Entry 8GF9 (electron microscopy, 2.58 A resolution); this record covers chains C and D of the 4 polymer chains in the assembly.

== Chain C (and D) ==
Name: Transient receptor potential cation channel subfamily V member 1
From: Homo sapiens
Notes: chain D of this document is another copy of the same molecule, construct and numbering; everything in this record applies to it too
UniProt: Q8NER1 (TRPV1_HUMAN); residues 2-839 here = UniProt positions 2-839
Chain sequence (1102 residues; numbered -1 to 1100; the number before each row is that of its first residue; numbers below 1 keep their minus sign (Met-1 is residue -1)):
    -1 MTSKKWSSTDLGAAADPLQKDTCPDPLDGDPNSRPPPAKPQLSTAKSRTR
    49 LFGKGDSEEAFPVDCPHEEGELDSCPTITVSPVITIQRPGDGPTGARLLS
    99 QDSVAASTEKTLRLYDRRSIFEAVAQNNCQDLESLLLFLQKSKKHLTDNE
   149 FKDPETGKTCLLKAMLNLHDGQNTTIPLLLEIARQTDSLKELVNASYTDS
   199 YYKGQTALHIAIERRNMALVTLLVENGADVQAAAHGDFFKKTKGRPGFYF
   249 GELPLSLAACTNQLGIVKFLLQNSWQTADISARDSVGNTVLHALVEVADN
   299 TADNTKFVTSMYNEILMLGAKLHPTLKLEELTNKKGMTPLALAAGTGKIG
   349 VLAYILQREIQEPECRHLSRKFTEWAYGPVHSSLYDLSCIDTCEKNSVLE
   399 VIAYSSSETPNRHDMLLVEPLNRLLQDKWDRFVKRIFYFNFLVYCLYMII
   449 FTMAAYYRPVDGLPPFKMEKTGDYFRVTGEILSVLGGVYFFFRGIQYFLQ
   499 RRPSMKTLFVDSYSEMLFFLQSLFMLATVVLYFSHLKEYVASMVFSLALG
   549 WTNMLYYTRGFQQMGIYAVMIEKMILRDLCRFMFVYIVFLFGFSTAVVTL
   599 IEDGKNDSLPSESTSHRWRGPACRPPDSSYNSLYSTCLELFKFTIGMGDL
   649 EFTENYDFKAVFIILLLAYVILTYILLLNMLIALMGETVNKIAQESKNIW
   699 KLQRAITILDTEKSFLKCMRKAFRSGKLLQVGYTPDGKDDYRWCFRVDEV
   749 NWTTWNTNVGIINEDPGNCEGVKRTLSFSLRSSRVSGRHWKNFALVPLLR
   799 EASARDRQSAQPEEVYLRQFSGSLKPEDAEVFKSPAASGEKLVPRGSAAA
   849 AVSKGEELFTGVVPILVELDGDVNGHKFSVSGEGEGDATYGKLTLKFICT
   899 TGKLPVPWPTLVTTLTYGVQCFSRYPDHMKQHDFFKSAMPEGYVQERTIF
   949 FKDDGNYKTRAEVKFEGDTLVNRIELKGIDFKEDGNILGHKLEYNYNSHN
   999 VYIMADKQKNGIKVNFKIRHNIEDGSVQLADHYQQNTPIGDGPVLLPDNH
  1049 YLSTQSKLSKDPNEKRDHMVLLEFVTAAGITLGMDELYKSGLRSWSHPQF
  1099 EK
Disordered / not traced: -1 to 198, 602-626, 713-720, 755-1100
Disulfides: Cys387-Cys391
Differences from the reference sequence: initiating methionine (-1); expression tag (0-1, 840-1100)
Metal / ion sites: Na+: Gly644 (shared with 1 residue of chain A; 1 residue of chain B; Gly644(D) of chain D)
Small-molecule neighbours:
  - 8IJ ((2R)-3-{[(R)-hydroxy{[(1S,2R,3R,4S,5S,6R)-2,3,4,5,6-pentahydroxycyclohexyl]oxy}phosphoryl]oxy}propane-1,2-diyl dioctadecanoate), molecule 1: Arg410, His411, Val508, Asp509, Ser510, Tyr511, Ser512, Met514, Leu515, Leu518, Phe522, Phe543, Ala546, Leu547, Thr550, Asn551, Leu553, Tyr554, Arg557, Glu570, Lys571, Ile573, Leu574, Ile697, Leu700, Gln701, Ile704
  - 8IJ, molecule 2: Phe591, Ile662, Ala666, Leu670
What the authors report for this chain:
  - binding site for 8IJ: His411, Asp509, Ser512, Arg557, Glu570, Gln701
  - mutagenesis - E693A (0.207 +/- 0.029 uM): unchanged signaling in response to capsaicin

== How chain C and chain D interact ==
Pairs across the interface - 101 pairs, chain C then chain D:
  Trp373(C) - Phe236(D)  hydrophobic
  Trp373(C) - Pro244(D)
  Tyr375(C) - Glu211(D)
  Tyr375(C) - Phe236(D)  hydrophobic
  Tyr375(C) - Phe237(D)
  Tyr375(C) - Phe246(D)  hydrophobic
  Tyr375(C) - Phe248(D)
  Tyr375(C) - Leu255(D)
  Gly376(C) - Glu211(D)  hydrogen bond (backbone-side chain)
  Pro377(C) - Phe246(D)  hydrophobic
  Val378(C) - Phe246(D)  hydrophobic
  Thr450(C) - Thr593(D)
  Ala453(C) - Thr597(D)
  Tyr454(C) - Val596(D)  hydrophobic
  Tyr454(C) - Ser630(D)
  Tyr454(C) - Leu631(D)
  Arg456(C) - Thr597(D)  hydrogen bond (side chain-backbone)
  Arg456(C) - Leu598(D)  hydrogen bond (side chain-backbone)
  Arg456(C) - Ile599(D)
  Arg456(C) - Glu600(D)  salt bridge
  Val458(C) - Glu600(D)
  Lys535(C) - Phe656(D)
  Glu536(C) - Phe656(D)
  Val538(C) - Leu598(D)  hydrophobic
  Ala539(C) - Val659(D)  hydrophobic
  Met541(C) - Thr597(D)
  Val542(C) - Ala594(D)
  Val542(C) - Thr597(D)
  Val542(C) - Leu598(D)
  Val542(C) - Val659(D)  hydrophobic
  Val542(C) - Leu663(D)  hydrophobic
  Phe543(C) - Val659(D)  hydrophobic
  Leu545(C) - Thr593(D)
  Leu545(C) - Ala594(D)
  Leu545(C) - Thr597(D)
  Ala546(C) - Phe591(D)  hydrophobic
  Ala546(C) - Leu663(D)  hydrophobic
  Trp549(C) - Val586(D)
  Trp549(C) - Phe589(D)  hydrophobic
  Trp549(C) - Gly590(D)
  Trp549(C) - Thr593(D)
  Thr550(C) - Phe587(D)
  Thr550(C) - Phe591(D)
  Gln561(C) - Arg579(D)
  Met562(C) - Arg579(D)
  Met562(C) - Phe582(D)  hydrophobic
  Tyr565(C) - Arg579(D)
  Tyr565(C) - Phe580(D)
  Tyr565(C) - Val583(D)  hydrophobic
  Tyr565(C) - Leu675(D)
  Tyr565(C) - Met678(D)  hydrophobic
  Met568(C) - Arg579(D)
  Met568(C) - Met678(D)  hydrophobic
  Met568(C) - Leu682(D)  hydrophobic
  Ile569(C) - Val583(D)  hydrophobic
  Ile569(C) - Met678(D)
  Met572(C) - Leu674(D)  hydrophobic
  Ile573(C) - Leu674(D)  hydrophobic
  Leu577(C) - Ile669(D)  hydrophobic
  Leu577(C) - Ile673(D)  hydrophobic
  Phe580(C) - Ile673(D)  hydrophobic
  Met581(C) - Ile669(D)  hydrophobic
  Tyr632(C) - Lys657(D)
  Tyr632(C) - Ile661(D)
  Leu636(C) - Leu648(D)  hydrophobic
  Leu636(C) - Glu649(D)
  Phe639(C) - Leu648(D)  hydrophobic
  Phe639(C) - Leu665(D)  hydrophobic
  Phe639(C) - Val668(D)  hydrophobic
  Thr642(C) - Tyr672(D)  hydrogen bond (backbone-side chain)
  Ile643(C) - Phe641(D)  hydrophobic
  Ile643(C) - Gly644(D)
  Ile643(C) - Gly646(D)
  Ile643(C) - Val668(D)  hydrophobic
  Ile643(C) - Tyr672(D)  hydrophobic
  Gly644(C) - Gly644(D)
  Met645(C) - Gly644(D)
  Met645(C) - Met645(D)  hydrophobic
  Met645(C) - Gly646(D)
  Leu679(C) - Ile673(D)  hydrophobic
  Ile680(C) - Asn677(D)
  Ile680(C) - Ile680(D)  hydrophobic
  Met683(C) - Ile673(D)
  Met683(C) - Leu674(D)
  Met683(C) - Asn677(D)
  Met683(C) - Met678(D)  hydrogen bond (side chain-backbone)
  Met683(C) - Ala681(D)
  Gly684(C) - Ala681(D)
  Val687(C) - Ala681(D)  hydrophobic
  Val687(C) - Glu685(D)
  Asn688(C) - Glu685(D)
  Asp746(C) - Pro244(D)
  Trp750(C) - Phe246(D)  hydrophobic
  Trp750(C) - Val295(D)  hydrophobic
  Trp750(C) - Asp297(D)  hydrogen bond
  Trp750(C) - Asp301(D)
  Trp750(C) - Asn302(D)
  Thr751(C) - Asp301(D)
  Trp753(C) - Arg213(D)
  Trp753(C) - Thr259(D)
  Trp753(C) - Asn260(D)
Other interface residues (no listed pair), chain C (53 interface residues in all): Ala374, Met552, Leu553, Thr556, Lys640
Other interface residues (no listed pair), chain D (61 interface residues in all): Gly245, Cys258, Asn629, Asp647, Leu670

== Overview ==
The interface between chain C and chain D involves 53 residues on one side and 61 on the other; the contacts
include 6 hydrogen bonds and 1 salt bridge. Polar pairs include Arg456(C)-Glu600(D), Gly376(C)-Glu211(D) and
Arg456(C)-Thr597(D). The paper reports a binding site for 8IJ at His411(C), Asp509(C) and Ser512(C) among
others; E693A of chain C leaves signaling in response to capsaicin unchanged.
Chain C and chain D are both Transient receptor potential cation channel subfamily V member 1 (Homo sapiens);
the structure, Cryo-EM structure of human TRPV1 in cNW11 nanodisc and POPC:POPE:POPG lipids, was determined by
electron microscopy together with 8GF8 and 8GFA from the same study.
